PDB entry 6UG1 | X-ray diffraction, 2.83 A resolution | chains A and Y of the 4 polymer chains in the assembly

Chain A:
Name: DNA repair protein RAD4
Source organism: Saccharomyces cerevisiae (strain ATCC 204508 / S288c)
Reference sequence: P14736 (RAD4_YEAST); residue numbers follow UniProt; this construct covers 129-632
Amino-acid sequence (504 residues; each row starts with the number of its first residue):
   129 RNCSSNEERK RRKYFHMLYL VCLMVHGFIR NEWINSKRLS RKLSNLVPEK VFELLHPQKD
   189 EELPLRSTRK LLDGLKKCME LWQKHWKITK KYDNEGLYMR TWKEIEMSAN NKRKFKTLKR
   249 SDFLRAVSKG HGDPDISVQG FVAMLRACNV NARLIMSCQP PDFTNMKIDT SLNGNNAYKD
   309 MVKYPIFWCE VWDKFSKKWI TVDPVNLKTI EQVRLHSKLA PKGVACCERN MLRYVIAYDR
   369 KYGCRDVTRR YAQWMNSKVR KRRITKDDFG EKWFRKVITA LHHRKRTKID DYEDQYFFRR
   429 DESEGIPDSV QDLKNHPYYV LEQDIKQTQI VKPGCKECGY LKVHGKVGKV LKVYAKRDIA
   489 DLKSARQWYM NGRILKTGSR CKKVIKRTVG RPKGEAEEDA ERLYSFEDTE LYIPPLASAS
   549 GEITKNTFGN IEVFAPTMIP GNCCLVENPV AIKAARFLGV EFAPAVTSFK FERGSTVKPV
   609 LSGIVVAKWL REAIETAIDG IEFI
Disordered / not traced: 302-304, 505, 514-527, 545-546, 599-605
Differences from the reference sequence: conflict Cys131 (Val in P14736), Ser132 (Cys in P14736), Glu223 (Val in P14736), Arg427 (Gln in P14736), Asp527 (Glu in P14736), Ala528 (Asp in P14736)
Curated features (UniProtKB/Swiss-Prot):
  - DNA-binding region: Asp250 to Phe269

Chain Y:
Molecule: 21-nt DNA strand
Sequence (21 nucleotides; numbered 3 to 23; the number before each row is that of its first residue):
     3 GTAGCGCGCG ATGTCGAGTC A

Interface between chain A and chain Y:
Residue-residue contacts (13; chain A residue first):
  Arg129(A) with DC17(Y), hydrogen bond to the base; DG18(Y), hydrogen bond to the sugar
  Asn134(A) with DG20(Y), sugar contact; DT21(Y), phosphate contact
  Val352(A) with DC11(Y), phosphate contact
  Ser437(A) with DA13(Y), phosphate contact
  Val438(A) with DA13(Y), hydrogen bond to the phosphate
  Gln439(A) with DG12(Y), sugar contact; DA13(Y), hydrogen bond to the phosphate
  Val471(A) with DA13(Y), sugar contact
  His472(A) with DA13(Y), sugar contact
  Lys477(A) with DT14(Y), salt bridge to the phosphate
  Gln495(A) with DA23(Y), sugar contact
Also at the interface, not in a pair above, chain A (13 interface residues in all): Asp436, Lys474, Lys606
Also at the interface, not in a pair above, chain Y (10 interface residues in all): DA19

Summary:
The interface between chain A and chain Y involves 13 residues on one side and 10 on the other; the contacts
include 4 hydrogen bonds and 1 salt bridge. Among the polar pairs are Arg129(A)-DC17(Y), Arg129(A)-DG18(Y) and
Val438(A)-DA13(Y).
Here chain A is DNA repair protein RAD4 (Saccharomyces cerevisiae (strain ATCC 204508 / S288c)) and chain Y is
a 21-nt DNA strand. Entry 6UG1 (Sequence impact in DNA duplex opening by the Rad4/XPC nucleotide excision
repair complex) was determined by X-ray diffraction.
